PDB entry 2Y39 | X-ray diffraction, 1.41 A resolution | chain A

[Chain A]
Protein: Nickel and cobalt resistance protein cnrr
Organism: Cupriavidus metallidurans
Notes: fragment: metal-sensor domain, residues 31-148
UniProtKB: P37975 (CNRR_RALME); numbering as in UniProt (aligned over 31-148)
Sequence (118 residues; numbered 31 to 148; the number before each row is that of its first residue):
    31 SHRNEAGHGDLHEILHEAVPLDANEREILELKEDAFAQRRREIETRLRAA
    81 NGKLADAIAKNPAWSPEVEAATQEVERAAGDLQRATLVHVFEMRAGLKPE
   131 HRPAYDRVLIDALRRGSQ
Unresolved in the structure: 31-38
Ion coordination: Ni2+: H42, H46, E63, H119, M123

[Overview]
The Ni2+ site is built by H42, H46, E63, H119 and M123.
Chain A is Nickel and cobalt resistance protein cnrr (Cupriavidus metallidurans); the structure, Ni-bound form
of Cupriavidus metallidurans CH34 CnrXs, was determined by X-ray diffraction (same publication as 2Y3B, 2Y3D,
2Y3G and 2Y3H).
